Entry 6PB4 (electron microscopy, 4.35 A resolution (low resolution: residue-level contacts below are approximate; hydrogen-bond / salt-bridge calls are withheld)); this record covers chains C and 2 of the 11 polymer chains in the assembly.

Chain C:
Name: DNA-directed RNA polymerase subunit beta
Source organism: Escherichia coli
Notes: EC 2.7.7.6
Reference sequence: B7MIX3 (RPOB_ECO45); numbering as in UniProt (aligned over 1-1342)
Sequence (1342 residues; each row starts with the number of its first residue):
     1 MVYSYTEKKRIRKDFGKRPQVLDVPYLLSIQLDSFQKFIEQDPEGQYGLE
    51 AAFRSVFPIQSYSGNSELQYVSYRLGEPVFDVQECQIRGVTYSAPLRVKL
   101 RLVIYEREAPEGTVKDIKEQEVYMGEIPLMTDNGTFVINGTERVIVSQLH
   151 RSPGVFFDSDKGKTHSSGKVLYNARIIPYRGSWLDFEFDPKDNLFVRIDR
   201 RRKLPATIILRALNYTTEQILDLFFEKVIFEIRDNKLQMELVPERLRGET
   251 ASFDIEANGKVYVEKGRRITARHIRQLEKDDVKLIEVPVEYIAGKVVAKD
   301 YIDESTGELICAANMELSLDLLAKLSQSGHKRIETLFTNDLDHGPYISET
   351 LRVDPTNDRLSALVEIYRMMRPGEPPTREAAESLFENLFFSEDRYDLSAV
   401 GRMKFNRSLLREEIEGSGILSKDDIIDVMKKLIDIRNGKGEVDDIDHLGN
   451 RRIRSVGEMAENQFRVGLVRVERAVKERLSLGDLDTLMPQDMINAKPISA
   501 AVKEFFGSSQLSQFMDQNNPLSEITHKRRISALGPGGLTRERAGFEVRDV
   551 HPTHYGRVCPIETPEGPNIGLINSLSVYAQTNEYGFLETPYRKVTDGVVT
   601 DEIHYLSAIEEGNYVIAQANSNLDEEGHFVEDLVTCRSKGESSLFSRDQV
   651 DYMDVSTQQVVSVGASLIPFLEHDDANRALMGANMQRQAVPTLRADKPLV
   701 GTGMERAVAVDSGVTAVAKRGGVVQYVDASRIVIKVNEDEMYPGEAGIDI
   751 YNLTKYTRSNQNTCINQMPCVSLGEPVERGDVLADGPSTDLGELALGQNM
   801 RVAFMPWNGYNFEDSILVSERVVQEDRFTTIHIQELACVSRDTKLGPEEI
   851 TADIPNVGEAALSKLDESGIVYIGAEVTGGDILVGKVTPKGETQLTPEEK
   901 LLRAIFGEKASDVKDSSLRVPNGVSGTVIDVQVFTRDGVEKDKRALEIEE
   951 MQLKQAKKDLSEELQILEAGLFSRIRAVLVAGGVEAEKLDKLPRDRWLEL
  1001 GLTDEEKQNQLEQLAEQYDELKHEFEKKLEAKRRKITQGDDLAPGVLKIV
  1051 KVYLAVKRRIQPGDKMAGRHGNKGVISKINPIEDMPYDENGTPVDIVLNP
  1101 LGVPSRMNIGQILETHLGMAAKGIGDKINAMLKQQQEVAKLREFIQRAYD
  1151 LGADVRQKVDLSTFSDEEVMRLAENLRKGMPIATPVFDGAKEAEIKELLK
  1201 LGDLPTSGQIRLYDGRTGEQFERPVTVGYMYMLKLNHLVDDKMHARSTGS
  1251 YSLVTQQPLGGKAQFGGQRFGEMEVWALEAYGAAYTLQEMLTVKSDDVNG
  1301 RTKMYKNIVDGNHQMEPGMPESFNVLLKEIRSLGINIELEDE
Not modelled in the structure: 1-2
Curated features (UniProtKB/Swiss-Prot):
  - modified residue (N6-acetyllysine): Lys-1022, Lys-1200

Chain 2:
Molecule: Synthetic template strand DNA
Sequence (78 nucleotides; numbered 1 to 78; the number before each row is that of its first residue):
     1 CGCCGCGTCAGACTCGTAGGATTATAGCATAAAAAAGATGCGAAAAATGT
    51 GATCTAGATCACATTTTAGGCAAAAAAG

Chain C / chain 2 interface:
Contacting residue pairs (18; chain C residue first):
  Arg-202(C) with DC6(2)
  Arg-478(C) with DT25(2)
  Asn-494(C) with DA24(2)
  Lys-496(C) with DT23(2); DA24(2)
  Lys-503(C) with DA21(2); DT22(2)
  Phe-514(C) with DA18(2)
  Glu-541(C) with DG11(2)
  Gly-1260(C) with DG16(2)
  Gly-1261(C) with DG16(2)
  Lys-1262(C) with DG16(2)
  Gln-1268(C) with DC15(2)
  Arg-1269(C) with DT14(2); DC15(2)
  Gly-1271(C) with DT14(2)
  Glu-1272(C) with DC13(2); DT14(2)
Also at the interface, not in a pair above, chain C (18 interface residues in all): Pro-497, Ala-500, Gly-1267, Phe-1270

Summary:
Chain C and chain 2 form an interface of 18 and 12 residues respectively.
Here chain C is DNA-directed RNA polymerase subunit beta (Escherichia coli) and chain 2 is Synthetic template
strand DNA. Entry 6PB4 (The E. coli class-II CAP-dependent transcription activation complex with de novo RNA
transcript at the state ...) was determined by electron microscopy together with 6PB5 and 6PB6 from the same
study.
